5Y0D - chains G and H of the 10 polymer chains in the assembly; structure by X-ray diffraction, 1.99 A resolution.

Chain G:
Name: Histone H2A type 1-B/E
Source organism: Homo sapiens
Reference sequence: P04908 (H2A1B_HUMAN); residues 0-129 here correspond to UniProt positions 1-130 (UniProt number = residue number + 1)
Chain sequence (133 residues; row label = number of the first residue in the row; numbers below 1 keep their minus sign (Gly-3 is residue -3)):
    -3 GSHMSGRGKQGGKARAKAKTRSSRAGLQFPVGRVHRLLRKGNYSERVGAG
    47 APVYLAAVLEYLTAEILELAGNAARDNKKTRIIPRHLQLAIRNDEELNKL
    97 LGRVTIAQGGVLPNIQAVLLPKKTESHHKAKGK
Unresolved in the structure: -3 to 14, 119-129
Construct notes: expression tag (-3 to -1)
UniProt features mapped onto this chain:
  - modified residue: Ser1 (N-acetylserine), Arg3 (Citrulline), Lys5 (N6-(2-hydroxyisobutyryl)lysine), Lys9 (N6-(2-hydroxyisobutyryl)lysine), Lys13 (N6-(beta-hydroxybutyryl)lysine), Lys36 (N6-(2-hydroxyisobutyryl)lysine), Lys74 (N6-(2-hydroxyisobutyryl)lysine), Lys75 (N6-(2-hydroxyisobutyryl)lysine), Lys95 (N6-(2-hydroxyisobutyryl)lysine), Gln104 (N5-methylglutamine), Lys118 (N6-(2-hydroxyisobutyryl)lysine), Lys119 (N6-crotonyllysine), Thr120 (Phosphothreonine), Lys125 (N6-crotonyllysine)
  - cross-link (Glycyl lysine isopeptide (Lys-Gly)): Lys13 (interchain with G-Cter in ubiquitin), Lys15 (interchain with G-Cter in ubiquitin), Lys119 (interchain with G-Cter in ubiquitin)

Chain H:
Name: Histone H2B type 1-J
Source organism: Homo sapiens
Reference sequence: P06899 (H2B1J_HUMAN); residues 0-125 here correspond to UniProt positions 1-126 (UniProt number = residue number + 1)
Chain sequence (129 residues; row label = number of the first residue in the row; numbers below 1 keep their minus sign (Gly-3 is residue -3)):
    -3 GSHMPEPAKSAPAPKKGSKKAVTKAQKKDGKKRKRSRKESYSIYVYKVLK
    47 QVHPDTGISSKAMGIMNSFVNDIFERIAGKASRLAHYNKRSTITSREIQT
    97 AVRLLLPGELAKHAVSEGTKAVTKYTSAK
Unresolved in the structure: -3 to 32, 124-125
Construct notes: expression tag (-3 to -1); engineered mutation Lys76 (Glu77 in P06899)
UniProt features mapped onto this chain:
  - modified residue: Pro1 (N-acetylproline), Glu2 (ADP-ribosyl glutamic acid), Lys5 (N6-(2-hydroxyisobutyryl)lysine), Ser6 (ADP-ribosylserine), Lys11 (N6-(beta-hydroxybutyryl)lysine), Lys12 (N6-(2-hydroxyisobutyryl)lysine), Ser14 (Phosphoserine), Lys15 (N6-acetyllysine), Lys16 (N6-(beta-hydroxybutyryl)lysine), Lys20 (N6-(2-hydroxyisobutyryl)lysine), Lys23 (N6-(2-hydroxyisobutyryl)lysine), Lys24 (N6-(2-hydroxyisobutyryl)lysine), Lys34 (N6-(2-hydroxyisobutyryl)lysine), Glu35 (PolyADP-ribosyl glutamic acid), Ser36 (Phosphoserine), Lys43 (N6-(2-hydroxyisobutyryl)lysine), Lys46 (N6-(2-hydroxyisobutyryl)lysine), Lys57 (N6,N6-dimethyllysine), Arg79 (Dimethylated arginine), Lys85 (N6,N6,N6-trimethyllysine) and 6 more in UniProt
  - glycosylation: Ser112 (O-linked (GlcNAc) serine)
  - cross-link (Glycyl lysine isopeptide (Lys-Gly)): Lys5 (interchain with G-Cter in SUMO2), Lys20 (interchain with G-Cter in SUMO2), Lys34 (interchain with G-Cter in ubiquitin), Lys120 (interchain with G-Cter in ubiquitin)
What the authors report for this chain:
  - disease-associated variants - E76K: decreased stability (citing earlier work)
  - mutagenesis - E76K (Tm change 10 degC): decreased stability
  - mutagenesis - E76K: abolished binding to H3-H4

Chain G / chain H interface:
Contacting residue pairs (115):
  Arg17(G) - Tyr121(H)  hydrogen bond
  Arg20(G) - Lys120(H)
  Arg20(G) - Tyr121(H)  hydrogen bond (backbone-backbone)
  Ala21(G) - Ala117(H)
  Ala21(G) - Lys120(H)
  Gly22(G) - Lys120(H)
  Gln24(G) - Tyr40(H)
  Gln24(G) - Lys43(H)
  Gln24(G) - Gln47(H)
  Phe25(G) - Tyr40(H)  hydrophobic
  Phe25(G) - Val44(H)  hydrophobic
  Phe25(G) - Val66(H)  hydrophobic
  Pro26(G) - Tyr40(H)
  Arg29(G) - Glu35(H)  salt bridge
  Arg29(G) - Ser36(H)  hydrogen bond (side chain-backbone)
  Arg29(G) - Tyr40(H)
  Val30(G) - Phe70(H)  hydrophobic
  Arg32(G) - Glu35(H)  salt bridge
  Leu33(G) - Glu35(H)
  Leu33(G) - Tyr37(H)
  Leu33(G) - Phe70(H)  hydrophobic
  Leu34(G) - Phe70(H)  hydrophobic
  Leu34(G) - Ala74(H)  hydrophobic
  Tyr39(G) - Ala74(H)
  Tyr39(G) - Gly75(H)
  Tyr39(G) - Ser78(H)  hydrogen bond (backbone-side chain)
  Tyr39(G) - His82(H)
  Tyr39(G) - Ile89(H)  hydrophobic
  Ser40(G) - Ser87(H)
  Ser40(G) - Ile89(H)
  Glu41(G) - Ser87(H)  hydrogen bond (backbone-backbone)
  Arg42(G) - Ser87(H)  hydrogen bond (backbone-backbone)
  Arg42(G) - Thr88(H)
  Arg42(G) - Ile89(H)  hydrogen bond (backbone-backbone)
  Val43(G) - Ile89(H)
  Gly44(G) - Thr88(H)
  Gly44(G) - Ile89(H)  hydrogen bond (backbone-backbone)
  Gly46(G) - Ser91(H)
  Gly46(G) - Val118(H)
  Ala47(G) - Ile89(H)
  Ala47(G) - Thr90(H)
  Ala47(G) - Ser91(H)
  Ala47(G) - Ile94(H)
  Val49(G) - Ala117(H)
  Val49(G) - Val118(H)
  Val49(G) - Tyr121(H)  hydrophobic
  Tyr50(G) - Ser91(H)
  Tyr50(G) - Ile94(H)  hydrophobic
  Tyr50(G) - Gln95(H)  hydrogen bond
  Tyr50(G) - Val111(H)  hydrogen bond (side chain-backbone)
  Tyr50(G) - Gly114(H)
  Tyr50(G) - Thr115(H)
  Tyr50(G) - Val118(H)  hydrophobic
  Leu51(G) - Phe70(H)  hydrophobic
  Leu51(G) - Ile73(H)  hydrophobic
  Ala53(G) - Glu113(H)
  Ala53(G) - Gly114(H)
  Ala53(G) - Ala117(H)  hydrophobic
  Val54(G) - Ile73(H)  hydrophobic
  Val54(G) - Val98(H)  hydrophobic
  Val54(G) - Ala110(H)
  Leu55(G) - Ile69(H)  hydrophobic
  Leu55(G) - Phe70(H)  hydrophobic
  Glu56(G) - Val44(H)
  Tyr57(G) - Leu106(H)
  Tyr57(G) - His109(H)
  Tyr57(G) - Ala110(H)
  Tyr57(G) - Glu113(H)
  Leu58(G) - Phe65(H)  hydrophobic
  Leu58(G) - Ile69(H)  hydrophobic
  Leu58(G) - Leu106(H)  hydrophobic
  Thr59(G) - Met62(H)
  Thr59(G) - Val66(H)
  Ala60(G) - Val44(H)  hydrophobic
  Ile62(G) - Phe65(H)  hydrophobic
  Leu63(G) - Val41(H)
  Leu63(G) - Val44(H)  hydrophobic
  Leu63(G) - Leu45(H)
  Leu63(G) - His49(H)
  Glu64(G) - Val48(H)
  Glu64(G) - His49(H)  salt bridge
  Gly67(G) - His49(H)
  Asn68(G) - His49(H)  hydrogen bond
  Arg71(G) - His49(H)
  Thr76(G) - Thr52(H)
  Thr76(G) - Gly53(H)  hydrogen bond (backbone-backbone)
  Arg77(G) - Gly53(H)
  Ile78(G) - Leu45(H)  hydrophobic
  Ile78(G) - Thr52(H)
  Ile78(G) - Gly53(H)  hydrogen bond (backbone-backbone)
  Ile78(G) - Ile54(H)
  Ile78(G) - Ser55(H)  hydrogen bond (backbone-backbone)
  Ile78(G) - Ala58(H)
  Ile79(G) - Ser55(H)
  Ile79(G) - Ala58(H)
  Pro80(G) - Ser55(H)
  Pro80(G) - Lys57(H)
  Pro80(G) - Ala58(H)
  Pro80(G) - Ile61(H)  hydrophobic
  Leu83(G) - Ala58(H)
  Leu83(G) - Ile61(H)  hydrophobic
  Leu83(G) - Met62(H)  hydrophobic
  Glu92(G) - Pro103(H)
  Glu92(G) - Gly104(H)
  Glu92(G) - Glu105(H)  hydrogen bond (side chain-backbone)
  Glu92(G) - Leu106(H)  hydrogen bond (side chain-backbone)
  Leu93(G) - Leu106(H)  hydrophobic
  Leu96(G) - Arg72(H)  hydrogen bond (backbone-side chain)
  Leu96(G) - Leu101(H)
  Leu96(G) - Leu102(H)  hydrophobic
  Leu97(G) - Arg72(H)
  Val100(G) - Asp68(H)
  Val100(G) - Arg72(H)
  Ile102(G) - Ile61(H)  hydrophobic
  Ala103(G) - Ile61(H)
Other interface residues (no listed pair), chain G (54 interface residues in all): Leu23, Ala45, Glu61, Lys95
Other interface residues (no listed pair), chain H (56 interface residues in all): Asp51, Glu71

In short:
54 residues of chain G and 56 residues of chain H are in contact, with 17 hydrogen bonds and 3 salt bridges.
Among the polar pairs are Arg29(G)-Glu35(H), Arg32(G)-Glu35(H) and Glu64(G)-His49(H). The paper reports that
E76K of chain H reduces stability; E76K of chain H abolishes binding to H3-H4.
Here chain G is Histone H2A type 1-B/E and chain H is Histone H2B type 1-J, both from Homo sapiens. Entry 5Y0D
(Crystal Structure of the human nucleosome containing the H2B E76K mutant) was determined by X-ray diffraction
together with 5Y0C from the same study.
